PDB entry 8CWM | electron microscopy, 3.40 A resolution | chains A and E of the 60 polymer chains in the assembly

== Chain A (and E) ==
Molecule: Flagellin
From: Sulfolobus islandicus REY15A
Notes: chain E of this document is another copy of the same molecule, construct and numbering; everything in this record applies to it too
UniProtKB: F0NG73 (F0NG73_SULIR); numbering as in UniProt (aligned over 1-306)
Chain sequence (306 residues; numbered 1 to 306; the number before each row is that of its first residue):
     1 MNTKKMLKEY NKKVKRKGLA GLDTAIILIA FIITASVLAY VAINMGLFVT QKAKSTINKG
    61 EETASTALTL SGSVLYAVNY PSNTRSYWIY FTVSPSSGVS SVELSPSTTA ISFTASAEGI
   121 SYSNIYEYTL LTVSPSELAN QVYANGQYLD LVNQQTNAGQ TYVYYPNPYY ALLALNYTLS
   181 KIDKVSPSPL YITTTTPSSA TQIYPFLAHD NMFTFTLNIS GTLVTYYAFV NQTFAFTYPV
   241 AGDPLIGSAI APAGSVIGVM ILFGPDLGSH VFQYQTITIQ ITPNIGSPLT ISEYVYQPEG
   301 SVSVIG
Unresolved in the structure: 1-18, 306
What the authors report for this chain:
  - conformationally variable residues (loop rearrangement): T66, A67
  - post-translational modification sites: Y148, N231

== How chain A and chain E interact ==
Residue-residue contacts (8; chain A residue first):
  L22(A) - I57(E)  hydrophobic
  I26(A) - A64(E)  hydrophobic
  A30(A) - A64(E)
  I33(A) - A64(E)
  I33(A) - S65(E)
  I33(A) - S96(E)
  V37(A) - S96(E)
  Y40(A) - S71(E)
Also at the interface, not in a pair above, chain A (8 interface residues in all): I29, S36
Also at the interface, not in a pair above, chain E (10 interface residues in all): G60, E61, A67, T69, S97

== Overview ==
8 residues of chain A and 10 residues of chain E are in contact. From the paper: modification sites Y148(A)
and N231(A); conformational variability at T66(A) and A67(A).
Chain A and chain E are both Flagellin (Sulfolobus islandicus REY15A); the structure, Cryo-EM structure of the
supercoiled S. islandicus REY15A archaeal flagellar filament, was determined by electron microscopy together
with 8CVI, 8CXM and 8CYE from the same study.
